PDB entry 5HBT | X-ray diffraction, 2.61 A resolution | chains B and D of the 4 polymer chains in the assembly

Chain B:
Molecule: Acetylcholine receptor subunit alpha 1
From: Homo sapiens
UniProt: G5E9G9 (G5E9G9_HUMAN); residues 1-211 here correspond to UniProt positions 21-231 (UniProt number = residue number + 20)
Amino-acid sequence (212 residues; row label = number of the first residue in the row; numbering starts at 0):
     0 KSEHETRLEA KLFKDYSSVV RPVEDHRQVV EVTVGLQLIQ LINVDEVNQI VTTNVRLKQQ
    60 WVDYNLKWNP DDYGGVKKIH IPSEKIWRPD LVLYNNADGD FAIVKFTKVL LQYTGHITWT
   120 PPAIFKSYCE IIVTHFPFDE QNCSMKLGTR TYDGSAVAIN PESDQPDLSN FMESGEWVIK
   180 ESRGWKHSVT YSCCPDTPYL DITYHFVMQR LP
Disulfides: Cys128-Cys142, Cys192-Cys193
Covalent attachments: glycan linked to Asn141
Sequence notes: expression tag (0); engineered mutation Glu8 (Val28 in G5E9G9), Arg149 (Trp169 in G5E9G9), Ala155 (Val175 in G5E9G9)
Reported in the primary citation:
  - post-translational modification sites: Asn141

Chain D:
Molecule: Fab35, Heavy Chain
From: Rattus norvegicus
Amino-acid sequence (219 residues; each row starts with the number of its first residue):
     1 EVQLQESGPG LVQPSETLSL TCTVSGFSLT SYSVSWLRQP SGKGPEWMGR MWDDGGTVYN
    61 SGLKSRLSIS RDTSKNQVFL KMNSLQTDDT GTYYCTRDER IRAINWFAYW GQGTLVTVSS
   121 AETTAPSVYP LAPGTALKSN SMVTLGCLVK GYFPEPVTVT WNSGALSSGV HTFPAVLQSG
   181 LYTLTSSVTV PSSTWPSQTV TCNVAHPGQQ HQRWTRKLC
Disulfides: Cys22-Cys95, Cys147-Cys202

How chain B and chain D interact:
Contacting residue pairs (28):
  Glu2(B) with Thr57(D)
  His3(B) with Thr57(D); Val58(D)
  Arg6(B) with Trp52(D); Asp54(D), salt bridge; Gly56(D)
  Lys10(B) with Trp52(D); Asp53(D), salt bridge; Asp54(D), salt bridge; Arg100(D); Arg102(D); Ala103(D)
  Asp14(B) with Arg100(D), salt bridge; Arg102(D), hydrogen bond (backbone-side chain)
  Tyr15(B) with Arg102(D)
  Asn64(B) with Arg102(D)
  Lys66(B) with Ala103(D); Ile104(D)
  Trp67(B) with Ile104(D), hydrophobic
  Asp70(B) with Trp47(D); Val58(D)
  Asp71(B) with Arg50(D), salt bridge; Trp52(D); Val58(D); Asn105(D)
  Tyr72(B) with Trp52(D); Ala103(D), hydrogen bond (side chain-backbone)
  Gly73(B) with Val58(D)
Other interface residues (no listed pair), chain B (17 interface residues in all): Leu7, Leu11, Lys13, Asn68
Other interface residues (no listed pair), chain D (14 interface residues in all): Tyr59
The authors on this interface:
  - specific contacts: His3(B)-Trp52(D) (water-mediated contact), His3(B)-Val58(D) (hydrophobic contact), Arg6(B)-Asp54(D) (hydrogen bond), Arg6(B)-Trp52(D) (cation-pi contact), Lys10(B)-Asp53(D) (salt bridge), Leu11(B)-Arg102(D) (water-mediated contact), Asn64(B)-Arg102(D) (water-mediated contact), Asn68(B)-Ala103(D), Asp71(B)-Arg50(D) (salt bridge), Asp71(B)-Ala103(D) (water-mediated contact), Tyr72(B)-Ala103(D) (hydrogen bond), Tyr72(B)-Trp52(D) (hydrophobic contact), Tyr72(B)-Val58(D) (hydrophobic contact), Tyr72(B)-Asn105(D) (hydrophobic contact), Arg102(D)-Asp14(B) (backbone contact), Asn105(D)-Asp71(B)
  - epitope / paratope residues, chain B: His3(B), Arg6(B), Lys10(B), Leu11(B), Asn64(B), Asn68(B), Asp71(B), Tyr72(B)
  - epitope / paratope residues, chain D: Arg50(D), Trp52(D), Asp53(D), Asp54(D), Arg102(D), Ala103(D), Asn105(D)

Summary:
17 residues of chain B and 14 residues of chain D are in contact, with 2 hydrogen bonds and 5 salt bridges.
Polar contacts include Arg6(B)-Asp54(D), Lys10(B)-Asp53(D) and Lys10(B)-Asp54(D). The authors report
water-mediated contacts between His3(B) and Trp52(D), Leu11(B) and Arg102(D) and Asn64(B) and Arg102(D) among
others; hydrophobic contacts between His3(B) and Val58(D), Tyr72(B) and Trp52(D) and Tyr72(B) and Val58(D)
among others; hydrogen bonds between Arg6(B) and Asp54(D) and Tyr72(B) and Ala103(D). From the paper:
epitope/paratope residues His3(B), Arg6(B) and Arg50(D) among others; a modification site at Asn141(B).
Chain B is Acetylcholine receptor subunit alpha 1 (Homo sapiens) and chain D is Fab35, Heavy Chain (Rattus
norvegicus); the structure, Complex structure of Fab35 and human nAChR alpha1, was determined by X-ray
diffraction, deposited together with 5HBV.
